8QHK - chains C and D of the 4 polymer chains in the assembly; structure by X-ray diffraction, 1.95 A resolution.

== Chain C ==
Molecule: NADH-quinone oxidoreductase subunit E
Organism: Aquifex aeolicus VF5
Notes: EC 7.1.1.-
Reference sequence: O66842 (NUOE_AQUAE); residues 1-160 here = UniProt positions 1-160
Sequence (160 residues; row label = number of the first residue in the row):
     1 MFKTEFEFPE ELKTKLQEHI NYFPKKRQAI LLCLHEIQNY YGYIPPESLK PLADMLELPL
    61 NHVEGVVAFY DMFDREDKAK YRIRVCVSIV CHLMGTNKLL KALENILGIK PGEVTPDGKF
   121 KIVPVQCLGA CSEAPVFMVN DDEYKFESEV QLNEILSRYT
Unresolved in the structure: 1-5
Metal / ion sites: 2Fe-2S cluster Fe: Cys-86, Cys-91, Cys-127, Cys-131
Ligand contacts: 2Fe-2S cluster (FES): Cys-86, Ser-88, Ile-89, Val-90, Cys-91, Cys-127, Leu-128, Gly-129, Ala-130, Cys-131, Val-136
Swiss-Prot annotation at these positions:
  - binding site ([2Fe-2S] cluster): Cys-86, Cys-91, Cys-127, Cys-131

== Chain D ==
Molecule: NADH-quinone oxidoreductase subunit F
Organism: Aquifex aeolicus VF5
Notes: engineered mutation(s): 427AGHHHHHH
Reference sequence: O66841 (NUOF_AQUAE); residue numbers follow UniProt; this construct covers 1-426
Sequence (434 residues; numbered 1 to 434; the number before each row is that of its first residue):
     1 MRSYPAIPRI YAETTLNMLL KRAKKPRVHS IDEYLKDGGY QALEKALNMS PEEIIDWVDK
    61 STLRGRGGAG FPTGKKWKFA VQNPGPRYFI CNADESEPGT FKDRIIIERD PHLLIEGIII
   121 SSYAIGANEA YIYIRGEYPA GYYILRDAIE EAKKKGFLGK NILGSGFDLE IYVARGAGAY
   181 ICGEETALIE SLEGKRGHPR LKPPYPVQKG LWGKPTVVNN VETIANVPFI ISMGWEEYRY
   241 IGPSDYAGPK LFPVSGKVKK PGVYELPMNT TLREVIFKYA GGTLGNKKVK AVFSGALDCF
   301 SSEELDIPMD YSPLGFGGTG TVIVLTEEDD IVEAALKIAE FYEHETCGQC TPCRVGCYEQ
   361 ANLLEKIYKG EATEQDWEGF DFVNRNIQPT SICGLGAVAG RLIRQTLEKF PEEWEKYRKK
   421 SASLPLAGHH HHHH
Unresolved in the structure: 1, 420-434
Sequence notes: expression tag (427-434)
Metal / ion sites: 4Fe-4S cluster Fe: Cys-347, Cys-350, Cys-353, Cys-393
Ligand contacts:
  - AP0 (acetyl pyridine adenine dinucleotide, reduced): Gly-67, Gly-68, Ala-69, Phe-71, Lys-76, Phe-79, Glu-95, Ser-96, Glu-97, Thr-100, Tyr-180, Glu-185, Tyr-205, Pro-206, Val-207, Val-218, Leu-297, Gly-318, Thr-319, Gly-394
  - FNR (1-deoxy-1-(7,8-dimethyl-2,4-dioxo-3,4-dihydro-2H-benzo[g]pteridin-1-id-10(5h)-yl)-5-O-phosphonato-D-ribitol): Gly-65, Arg-66, Gly-67, Gly-68, Phe-71, Lys-76, Asn-92, Asp-94, Glu-95, Ser-96, Tyr-180, Ile-181, Gly-183, Glu-184, Glu-185, Val-218, Asn-219, Asn-220, Thr-223, Gly-394, Leu-395
  - 4Fe-4S cluster (SF4): Ile-181, Pro-199, Thr-346, Cys-347, Gly-348, Gln-349, Cys-350, Cys-353, Ser-391, Ile-392, Cys-393, Leu-395, Gly-396
Swiss-Prot annotation at these positions:
  - binding site (NAD(+)): Gly-65 to Gly-74
  - binding site (FMN): Gly-176 to Thr-223
  - binding site ([4Fe-4S] cluster): Cys-347, Cys-350, Cys-353, Cys-393

== Chain C / chain D interface ==
Residue-residue contacts (98; chain C residue first):
  Tyr-22(C) with Arg-146(D); Ile-171(D); Tyr-172(D); Val-173(D), hydrogen bond (side chain-backbone)
  Phe-23(C) with Tyr-131(D), hydrophobic; Tyr-172(D), hydrophobic; Val-173(D); Ala-174(D), hydrophobic
  Pro-24(C) with Glu-129(D); Tyr-131(D); Tyr-172(D)
  Lys-25(C) with Trp-212(D)
  Arg-27(C) with Glu-193(D); Gly-194(D); Trp-212(D)
  Gln-28(C) with Tyr-131(D), hydrogen bond; Leu-192(D), hydrogen bond (side chain-backbone); Trp-212(D)
  Ile-30(C) with Gly-194(D)
  Leu-31(C) with Arg-175(D); Ser-191(D)
  Leu-32(C) with Arg-175(D)
  His-35(C) with Arg-175(D); Gly-176(D), hydrogen bond (side chain-backbone); Ala-177(D)
  His-62(C) with Gly-194(D), hydrogen bond (side chain-backbone); Lys-195(D)
  Gly-65(C) with Arg-196(D)
  Val-66(C) with Gly-194(D)
  Phe-69(C) with Ala-179(D), hydrophobic; Ile-181(D), hydrophobic; Arg-196(D); Gly-197(D); His-198(D)
  Tyr-70(C) with Ala-177(D); Cys-182(D), hydrophobic; Ser-191(D), hydrogen bond; Lys-195(D), hydrogen bond (side chain-backbone); Arg-196(D); Gly-197(D), hydrogen bond (side chain-backbone)
  Asp-71(C) with Ala-177(D), hydrogen bond (backbone-backbone); Gly-178(D); His-344(D), salt bridge
  Met-72(C) with Gly-136(D); Glu-137(D); Ala-177(D), hydrogen bond (backbone-backbone); Gly-178(D)
  Phe-73(C) with Ala-177(D), hydrophobic
  Val-87(C) with Lys-337(D)
  Ile-89(C) with Pro-98(D), hydrophobic; Ala-334(D), hydrophobic; Lys-337(D)
  Val-90(C) with Ser-255(D); Gly-256(D); Ile-323(D), hydrophobic
  His-92(C) with Glu-333(D), salt bridge; Lys-337(D)
  Leu-93(C) with Lys-257(D); Leu-325(D), hydrophobic
  Met-94(C) with Gly-256(D); Lys-257(D)
  Gln-126(C) with Phe-341(D); His-344(D); Glu-345(D)
  Cys-127(C) with Pro-98(D), hydrophobic; Gly-99(D); Arg-135(D), hydrogen bond (backbone-side chain)
  Leu-128(C) with Arg-104(D), hydrogen bond (backbone-side chain); Arg-135(D); Tyr-138(D)
  Gly-129(C) with Thr-100(D); Phe-101(D); Arg-104(D), hydrogen bond (backbone-side chain); Arg-135(D); Tyr-138(D)
  Ala-130(C) with Arg-104(D)
  Cys-131(C) with Gly-99(D), hydrogen bond (side chain-backbone); Thr-100(D); Phe-101(D); Ser-255(D)
  Ser-132(C) with Ile-10(D); Phe-101(D); Ser-255(D); Pro-261(D); Gly-262(D)
  Glu-133(C) with Pro-8(D); Ile-10(D)
  Met-138(C) with Glu-137(D); Pro-139(D), hydrophobic
  Asp-141(C) with Pro-5(D); Pro-139(D); Tyr-143(D)
  Asp-142(C) with Pro-5(D); Ala-6(D), hydrogen bond (side chain-backbone)
  Glu-143(C) with Ala-6(D), hydrogen bond (backbone-backbone); Ile-7(D); Pro-8(D); Arg-104(D), salt bridge
Also at the interface, not in a pair above, chain C (39 interface residues in all): Ser-88, Tyr-144, Lys-145
Also at the interface, not in a pair above, chain D (64 interface residues in all): Arg-9, Tyr-11, Ser-96, Glu-97, Tyr-133, Tyr-142, Val-254, Leu-284, Phe-293, Ile-338, Glu-340, Cys-347

== Summary ==
Chain C and chain D form an interface of 39 and 64 residues respectively, with 16 hydrogen bonds and 3 salt
bridges. Polar contacts include Asp-71(C)/His-344(D), His-92(C)/Glu-333(D) and Glu-143(C)/Arg-104(D). Ligands
of chain C: 2Fe-2S cluster.
Here chain C is NADH-quinone oxidoreductase subunit E and chain D is NADH-quinone oxidoreductase subunit F,
both from Aquifex aeolicus VF5. Entry 8QHK (Crystal structure of reduced respiratory Complex I subunits NuoEF
from Aquifex aeolicus bound to reduced 3-acetylpyridine ...) was determined by X-ray diffraction, deposited
together with 8QG1, 8QGW, 8QH4 and 8QH7.
